PDB entry 3EZV | X-ray diffraction, 1.99 A resolution | chain A

== Chain A ==
Name: Cell division protein kinase 2
From: Homo sapiens
Notes: EC 2.7.11.22
Reference sequence: P24941 (CDK2_HUMAN); numbering as in UniProt (aligned over 1-298)
Sequence (300 residues; row label = number of the first residue in the row; numbers below 1 keep their minus sign (Gly-1 is residue -1)):
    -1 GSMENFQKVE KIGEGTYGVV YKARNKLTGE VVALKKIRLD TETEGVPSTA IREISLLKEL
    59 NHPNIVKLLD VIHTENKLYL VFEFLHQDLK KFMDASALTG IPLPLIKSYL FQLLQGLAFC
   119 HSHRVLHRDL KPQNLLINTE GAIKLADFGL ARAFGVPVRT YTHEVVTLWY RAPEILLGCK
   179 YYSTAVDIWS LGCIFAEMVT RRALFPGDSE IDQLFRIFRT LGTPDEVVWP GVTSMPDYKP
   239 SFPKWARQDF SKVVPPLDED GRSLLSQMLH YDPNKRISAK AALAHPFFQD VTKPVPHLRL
Unresolved in the structure: -1 to 0, 37-43, 149-162
Construct notes: insertion (-1 to 0)
Residues lining bound ligands: EZV (4-{3-[7-(4-methylpiperazin-1-yl)-1H-benzimidazol-2-yl]-1H-indazol-6-yl}aniline): Ile10, Val18, Ala31, Lys33, Val64, Phe80, Glu81, Phe82, Leu83, His84, Gln85, Asp86, Gln131, Leu134, Ala144, Asp145, Phe146
Curated features (UniProtKB/Swiss-Prot):
  - active site: Asp127 (Proton acceptor)
  - binding site (ATP): Ile10 to Val18, Lys33, Glu81 to Leu83, Asp86, Lys129 to Asn132, Asp145
  - binding site (Mg(2+)): Asn132, Asp145
  - site (CDK7 binding): Lys9, Lys88, Lys89, Leu166
  - modified residue: Met1 (N-acetylmethionine), Lys6 (N6-acetyllysine), Thr14 (Phosphothreonine), Tyr15 (Phosphotyrosine), Tyr19 (Phosphotyrosine), Thr160 (Phosphothreonine)
  - natural variant: Pro45 (P45L: In a glioblastoma multiforme sample)
  - mutagenesis: Lys9 (K9F: Reduced phosphorylation by CAK), Thr14 (T14A: 2-fold increase in activity), Tyr15 (Y15F: 2-fold increase in activity), Lys88 to Lys89 (Reduced phosphorylation by CAK), Thr160 (T160A: Abolishes activity), Leu166 (L166R: Reduced phosphorylation by CAK and reduced kinase activity)

== Overview ==
Chain A binds compound EZV. UniProt lists active-site residue Asp127, 19 ATP-binding residues, Mg2+-binding
residues Asn132 and Asp145 and 7 mutagenesis sites.
Chain A is Cell division protein kinase 2 (Homo sapiens); the structure, CDK-2 with indazole inhibitor 9 bound
at its active site, was determined by X-ray diffraction, deposited together with 3EZR and 3F5X.
